PDB entry 4J02 | X-ray diffraction, 2.00 A resolution | chain A

Chain A:
Name: Genome polyprotein
Organism: Hepatitis C virus isolate
Notes: EC 3.4.22.-, 3.4.21.98, 3.6.1.15, 3.6.4.13, 2.7.7.48; fragment: RNA-directed RNA polymerase
UniProt: O92972 (POLG_HCVJ4); residues 1-570 here correspond to UniProt positions 2420-2989 (UniProt number = residue number + 2419)
Sequence (576 residues; each row starts with the number of its first residue):
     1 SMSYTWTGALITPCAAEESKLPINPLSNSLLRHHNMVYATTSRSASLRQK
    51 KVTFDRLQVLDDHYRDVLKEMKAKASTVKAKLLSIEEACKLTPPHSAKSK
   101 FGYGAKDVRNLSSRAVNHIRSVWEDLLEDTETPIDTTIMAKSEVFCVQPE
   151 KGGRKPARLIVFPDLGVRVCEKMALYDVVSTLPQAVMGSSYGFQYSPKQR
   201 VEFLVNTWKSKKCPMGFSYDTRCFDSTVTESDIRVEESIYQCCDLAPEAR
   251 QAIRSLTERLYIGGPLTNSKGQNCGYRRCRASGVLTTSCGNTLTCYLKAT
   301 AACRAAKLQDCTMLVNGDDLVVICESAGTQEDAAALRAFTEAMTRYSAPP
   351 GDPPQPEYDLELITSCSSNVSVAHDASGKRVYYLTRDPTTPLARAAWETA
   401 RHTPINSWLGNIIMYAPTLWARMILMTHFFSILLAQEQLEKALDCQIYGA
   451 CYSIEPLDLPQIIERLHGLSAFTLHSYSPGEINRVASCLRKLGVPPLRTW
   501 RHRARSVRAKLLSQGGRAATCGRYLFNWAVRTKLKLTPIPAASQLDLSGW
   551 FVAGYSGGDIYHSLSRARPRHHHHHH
Unresolved in the structure: 150-153, 564-576
Differences from the reference sequence: expression tag (571-576)
Cystine bridges: Cys-303/Cys-311
Metal / ion sites: Na+: Asp-220, Thr-221
Small-molecule neighbours: 1JE ([(1R)-5,8-dichloro-1-propyl-1,3,4,9-tetrahydropyrano[3,4-b]indol-1-yl]acetic acid): Leu-419, Arg-422, Met-423, Leu-474, His-475, Ser-476, Tyr-477, Ile-482, Leu-497, Arg-498, Arg-501, Trp-528
Curated features (UniProtKB/Swiss-Prot):
  - binding site (Mg(2+)): Asp-220, Asp-318, Asp-319
  - modified residue (Phosphoserine): Ser-29, Ser-42
What the authors report for this chain:
  - binding site for 1JE: Leu-419, Met-423, Ser-476

Overview:
Ligands of chain A: compound 1JE. Asp-220 and Thr-221 form the Na+ site. Curated annotation (UniProt) lists 3
Mg2+-binding residues. The paper reports a binding site for 1JE at Leu-419, Met-423 and Ser-476.
Chain A is Genome polyprotein (Hepatitis C virus isolate); the structure, Crystal structure of hcv ns5b
polymerase in complex with [(1R)-5,8-DICHLORO-1-PROPYL-1,3,4,9-TETRAHYDROPYRANO[3,4-B]INDOL-1-YL]ACETIC ACID,
was determined by X-ray diffraction, deposited together with 4IZ0, 4J04, 4J06, 4J08 and 4J0A.
